PDB entry 7FDA | electron microscopy, 4.20 A resolution (low resolution: residue-level contacts below are approximate; hydrogen-bond / salt-bridge calls are withheld) | chains I and J of the 31 polymer chains in the assembly

== Chain I ==
Molecule: V-type proton ATPase subunit E
From: Saccharomyces cerevisiae S288C
UniProtKB: P22203 (VATE_YEAST); numbering as in UniProt (aligned over 1-233)
Chain sequence (233 residues; each row starts with the number of its first residue):
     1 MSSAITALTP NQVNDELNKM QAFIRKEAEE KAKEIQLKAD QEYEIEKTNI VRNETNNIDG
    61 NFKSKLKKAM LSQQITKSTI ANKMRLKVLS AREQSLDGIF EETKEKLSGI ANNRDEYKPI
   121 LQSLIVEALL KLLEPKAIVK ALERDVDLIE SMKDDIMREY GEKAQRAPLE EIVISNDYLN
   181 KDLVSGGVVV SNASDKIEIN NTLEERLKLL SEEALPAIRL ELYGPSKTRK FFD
Not modelled in the structure: 1-7, 233

== Chain J ==
Molecule: V-type proton ATPase subunit G
From: Saccharomyces cerevisiae S288C
Chain sequence (122 residues; row label = number of the first residue in the row; numbers below 1 keep their minus sign (Met-7 is residue -7)):
    -7 MDYKDDDDKS QKNGIATLLQ AEKEAHEIVS KARKYRQDKL KQAKTDAAKE IDSYKIQKDK
    53 ELKEFEQKNA GGVGELEKKA EAGVQGELAE IKKIAEKKKD DVVKILIETV IKPSAEVHIN
   113 AL
Not modelled in the structure: -7 to 1, 113-114

== Interface between chain I and chain J ==
Residue-residue contacts - 73 pairs, chain I then chain J:
  Leu17(I) with Thr9(J)
  Met20(I) with Thr9(J); Ala13(J)
  Gln21(I) with Glu16(J)
  Ile24(I) with Glu16(J); Ile20(J)
  Arg25(I) with Glu19(J); Ile20(J)
  Glu27(I) with Ile20(J)
  Ala28(I) with Ile20(J)
  Ala32(I) with Lys23(J)
  Ile35(I) with Lys23(J); Ala24(J); Tyr27(J); Arg28(J); Lys31(J)
  Gln36(I) with Tyr27(J); Lys31(J)
  Lys38(I) with Arg28(J)
  Ala39(I) with Arg28(J); Lys31(J)
  Glu42(I) with Arg28(J)
  Tyr43(I) with Lys31(J); Gln34(J); Asp38(J)
  Glu46(I) with Ala35(J); Lys36(J); Ala39(J)
  Lys47(I) with Ala35(J); Asp38(J); Ala39(J); Glu42(J)
  Ile50(I) with Ile43(J)
  Val51(I) with Glu42(J); Ile43(J); Tyr46(J)
  Glu54(I) with Ile43(J); Lys47(J)
  Thr55(I) with Tyr46(J)
  Asn57(I) with Lys47(J)
  Ile58(I) with Lys50(J); Asp51(J)
  Asn61(I) with Leu54(J)
  Phe62(I) with Lys50(J); Leu54(J)
  Lys65(I) with Phe57(J)
  Leu66(I) with Asn61(J)
  Ala69(I) with Asn61(J)
  Gln73(I) with Leu68(J)
  Thr76(I) with Leu68(J)
  Lys87(I) with Glu73(J); Leu80(J)
  Val88(I) with Glu79(J); Ile83(J)
  Ser95(I) with Ala87(J)
  Thr103(I) with Val95(J); Ile99(J)
  Lys106(I) with Ile99(J)
  Leu107(I) with Ile99(J); Val102(J)
  Ser123(I) with Pro105(J)
  Glu127(I) with Ser106(J)
  Leu130(I) with Ala107(J); Glu108(J); Val109(J)
  Arg206(I) with Val102(J); Lys104(J)
  Leu210(I) with Leu98(J); Thr101(J)
  Glu221(I) with Lys90(J); Val94(J)
  Leu222(I) with Ile86(J); Lys90(J)
Interface residues without a listed pair, chain I (58 interface residues in all): Lys31, Ile80, Lys83, Arg92, Ile99, Phe100, Glu102, Ile110, Ile120, Leu133, Lys163, Ala164, Leu203, Leu207, Ile218, Tyr223
Interface residues without a listed pair, chain J (49 interface residues in all): Glu53, Ala72, Val76, Lys91, Ile103

== Summary ==
Chain I and chain J form an interface of 58 and 49 residues respectively.
Here chain I is V-type proton ATPase subunit E and chain J is V-type proton ATPase subunit G, both from
Saccharomyces cerevisiae S288C. Entry 7FDA (CryoEM Structure of Reconstituted V-ATPase, state1) was determined
by electron microscopy.
